PDB entry 6XN3 | electron microscopy, 3.00 A resolution | chains G and T of the 12 polymer chains in the assembly

Chain G:
Molecule: CRISPR-associated protein Csm3
From: Lactococcus lactis subsp. lactis
UniProtKB: L0CEA3 (L0CEA3_LACLL); residue numbers follow UniProt; this construct covers 1-214
Amino-acid sequence (214 residues; each row starts with the number of its first residue):
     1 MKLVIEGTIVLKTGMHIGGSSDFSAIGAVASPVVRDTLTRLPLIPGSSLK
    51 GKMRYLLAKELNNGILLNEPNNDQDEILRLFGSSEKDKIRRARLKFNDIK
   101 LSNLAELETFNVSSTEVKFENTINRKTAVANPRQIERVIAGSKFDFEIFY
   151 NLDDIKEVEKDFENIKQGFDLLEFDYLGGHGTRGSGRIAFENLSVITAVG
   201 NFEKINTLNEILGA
Differences from the reference sequence: conflict Ala-30 (Asp in L0CEA3)

Chain T:
Molecule: target RNA
From: Lactococcus lactis subsp. lactis
Sequence (34 nucleotides; numbered 5 to 38; the number before each row is that of its first residue):
     5 AGGAGUUGAAGCUUGGUUCAAAGAACGUAUCAAG

Chain G / chain T interface:
Contacting residue pairs (13):
  Ile-26(G) with C23(T), sugar contact; A24(T), phosphate contact
  Ala-30(G) with A24(T), base contact
  Lys-86(G) with A33(T), sugar contact; U34(T), salt bridge to the phosphate
  Val-129(G) with U22(T), sugar contact
  Ala-130(G) with U22(T), hydrogen bond to the sugar
  Asn-131(G) with A24(T), sugar contact; A25(T), sugar contact
  Pro-132(G) with C23(T), sugar contact; A24(T), hydrogen bond to the sugar
  Arg-133(G) with A24(T), hydrogen bond to the base; A25(T), hydrogen bond to the base
Other interface residues (no listed pair), chain G (10 interface residues in all): Ser-21, Gly-27

Summary:
Chain G and chain T form an interface of 10 and 6 residues respectively; the contacts include 4 hydrogen bonds
and 1 salt bridge. Polar contacts include Arg-133(G)/A24(T), Arg-133(G)/A25(T) and Ala-130(G)/U22(T).
Chain G is CRISPR-associated protein Csm3 and chain T is target RNA, both from Lactococcus lactis subsp.
lactis; the structure, Structure of the Lactococcus lactis Csm CTR_4:3 CRISPR-Cas Complex, was determined by
electron microscopy, deposited together with 6XN4, 6XN5 and 6XN7.
